Entry 6PQY (electron microscopy, 4.20 A resolution (low resolution: residue-level contacts below are approximate; hydrogen-bond / salt-bridge calls are withheld)); this record covers chains A and D of the 6 polymer chains in the assembly.

[Chain A (and D)]
Name: Putative DNA-mediated transposase
Organism: Helicoverpa zea
Notes: chain D of this document is another copy of the same molecule, construct and numbering; everything in this record applies to it too
Reference sequence: B0F0C5 (B0F0C5_HELZE); residue numbers follow UniProt; this construct covers 17-507
Sequence (497 residues; numbered 17 to 513; the number before each row is that of its first residue):
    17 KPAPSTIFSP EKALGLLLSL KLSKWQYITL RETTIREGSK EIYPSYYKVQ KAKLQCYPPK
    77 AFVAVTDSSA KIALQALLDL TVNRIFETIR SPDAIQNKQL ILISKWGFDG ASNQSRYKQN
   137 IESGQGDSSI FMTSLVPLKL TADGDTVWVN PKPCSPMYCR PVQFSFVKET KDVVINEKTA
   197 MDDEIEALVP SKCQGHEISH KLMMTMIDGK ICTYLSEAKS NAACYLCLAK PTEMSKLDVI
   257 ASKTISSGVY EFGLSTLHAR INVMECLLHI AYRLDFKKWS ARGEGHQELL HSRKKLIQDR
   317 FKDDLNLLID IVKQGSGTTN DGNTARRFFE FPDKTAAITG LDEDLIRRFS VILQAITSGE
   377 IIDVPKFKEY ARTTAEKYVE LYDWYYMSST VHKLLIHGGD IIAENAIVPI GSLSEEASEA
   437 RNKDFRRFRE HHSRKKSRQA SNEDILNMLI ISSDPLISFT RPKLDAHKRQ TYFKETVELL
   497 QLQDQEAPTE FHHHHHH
Not modelled in the structure: 17-20, 136-141, 245-265, 508-513
Construct notes: expression tag (508-513)
Reported in the primary citation:
  - binding site for the 16-nt DNA strand: N322, R343
  - catalytic residues: D125, D224, E435 (citing earlier work)

[Interface between chain A and chain D]
Contacting residue pairs - 22 pairs, chain A then chain D:
  I23(A) with S55(D)
  F24(A) with T49(D); T50(D); E53(D)
  L32(A) with L46(D); T49(D)
  L36(A) with L46(D)
  W41(A) with P478(D); K479(D)
  L46(A) with L32(D); L36(D); L46(D); Y59(D)
  T49(A) with F24(D); L32(D)
  T50(A) with F24(D)
  S55(A) with I23(D)
  Y59(A) with L46(D); Y59(D)
  R132(A) with R132(D)
  Y133(A) with K134(D)
  P478(A) with W41(D)
Also at the interface, not in a pair above, chain A (18 interface residues in all): S35, E53, I58, K134, K479
Also at the interface, not in a pair above, chain D (18 interface residues in all): S35, I58, Y133

[Overview]
The chain A/chain D interface involves 18 residues from each chain. From the paper: catalytic residues
D125(A), D224(A) and E435(A); a binding site for the 16-nt DNA strand at N322(A) and R343(A).
Chain A and chain D are both Putative DNA-mediated transposase (Helicoverpa zea); the structure, Cryo-EM
structure of HzTransib/TIR DNA transposon end complex (TEC), was determined by electron microscopy, deposited
together with 6PQR, 6PQU, 6PQX and 6PR5.
